PDB entry 5MLU | X-ray diffraction, 2.80 A resolution | chains B and J of the 11 polymer chains in the assembly

== Chain B ==
Name: Histone H4
Organism: Xenopus laevis
UniProt: P62799 (H4_XENLA); residues 19-102 here correspond to UniProt positions 20-103 (UniProt number = residue number + 1)
Sequence (84 residues; each row starts with the number of its first residue):
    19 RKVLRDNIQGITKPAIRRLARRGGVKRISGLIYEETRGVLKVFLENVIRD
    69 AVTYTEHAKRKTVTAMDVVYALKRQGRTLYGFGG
Curated features (UniProtKB/Swiss-Prot):
  - modified residue: Lys20 (N6,N6,N6-trimethyllysine), Lys31 (N6-(2-hydroxyisobutyryl)lysine), Lys44 (N6-(2-hydroxyisobutyryl)lysine), Ser47 (Phosphoserine), Tyr51 (Phosphotyrosine), Lys59 (N6-(2-hydroxyisobutyryl)lysine), Lys77 (N6-(2-hydroxyisobutyryl)lysine), Lys79 (N6-(2-hydroxyisobutyryl)lysine), Tyr88 (Phosphotyrosine), Lys91 (N6-(2-hydroxyisobutyryl)lysine)
  - cross-link (Glycyl lysine isopeptide (Lys-Gly)): Lys31 (interchain with G-Cter in UFM1), Lys91 (interchain with G-Cter in ubiquitin)

== Chain J ==
Molecule: 145-nt DNA strand
Organism: Escherichia coli
Sequence (145 nucleotides; each row starts with the number of its first residue; numbers below 1 keep their minus sign (DA-72 is residue -72)):
   -72 ATCAGAATCCCGGTGCCGAGGCCGCTCAATTGGTCGTAGACAGCTCTAGC
   -22 ACCGCTTAAACGCACGTACGCGCTGTCCCCCGCGTTTTAACCGCCAAGGG
    28 GATTACTCCCTAGTCTCCAGGCACGTGTCAGATATATACATCGAT

== How chain B and chain J interact ==
Pairs across the interface (11):
  Arg35(B) with DC8(J), salt bridge to the phosphate
  Arg45(B) with DC7(J), sugar contact; DC8(J), phosphate contact
  Ile46(B) with DC7(J), sugar contact; DC8(J), hydrogen bond to the phosphate
  Ser47(B) with DC7(J), hydrogen bond to the phosphate
  Gly48(B) with DC7(J), hydrogen bond to the phosphate
  Arg78(B) with DG28(J), phosphate contact
  Lys79(B) with DG27(J), phosphate contact; DG28(J), hydrogen bond to the phosphate
  Thr80(B) with DG28(J), hydrogen bond to the phosphate
Interface residues without a listed pair, chain B (12 interface residues in all): Arg39, Lys44, Tyr51, Lys77
Interface residues without a listed pair, chain J (7 interface residues in all): DC6, DG9, DA29

== Summary ==
12 residues of chain B face 7 of chain J across their interface, with 5 hydrogen bonds and 1 salt bridge.
Among the polar pairs are Ile46(B)-DC8(J), Ser47(B)-DC7(J) and Gly48(B)-DC7(J).
Chain B is Histone H4 (Xenopus laevis) and chain J is a 145-nt DNA strand (Escherichia coli); the structure,
Crystal structure of the PFV GAG CBS bound to a mononucleosome, was determined by X-ray diffraction.
